Entry 2II3 (X-ray diffraction, 2.17 A resolution); this record covers chains A and F of the 8 polymer chains in the assembly.

[Chain A (and F)]
Protein: Lipoamide acyltransferase component of branched-chain alpha-keto acid dehydrogenase complex
Organism: Bos taurus
Notes: EC 2.3.1.168; fragment: core (catalytic) domain; chain F of this document is another copy of the same molecule, construct and numbering; everything in this record applies to it too
UniProt: P11181 (ODB2_BOVIN); residues 162-421 here correspond to UniProt positions 223-482 (UniProt number = residue number + 61)
Sequence (262 residues; each row starts with the number of its first residue):
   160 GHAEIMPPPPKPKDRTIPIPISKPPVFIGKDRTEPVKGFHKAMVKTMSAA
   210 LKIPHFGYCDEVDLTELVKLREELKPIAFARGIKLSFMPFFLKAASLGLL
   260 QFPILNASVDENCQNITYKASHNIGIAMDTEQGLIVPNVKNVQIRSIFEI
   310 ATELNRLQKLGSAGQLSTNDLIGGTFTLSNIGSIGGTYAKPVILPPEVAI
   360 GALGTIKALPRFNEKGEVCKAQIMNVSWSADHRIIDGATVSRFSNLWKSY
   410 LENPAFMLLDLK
Not modelled in the structure: 160-187
Construct notes: cloning artifact (160-161)
Small-molecule neighbours: oxidized coenzyme A (CAO): Arg230, Lys234, Ser245, Phe246, Met247, Ile285, Ala286, Met287, Asp288, Leu293, Gln317, Ser338, Asn339, Ile340, Gly341, Ser342, Gly363, Thr364, Ile365, Met383
Curated features (UniProtKB/Swiss-Prot):
  - active site: His391, Asp395
  - binding site (CoA): Arg230, Ser245, Asp288, Gln317, Ser338, Asn339, Ser342, Gly363, Ile365
  - modified residue: Lys182 (N6-acetyllysine), Lys189 (N6-acetyllysine), Lys200 (N6-succinyllysine), Lys228 (N6-acetyllysine), Lys234 (N6-acetyllysine), Lys243 (N6-acetyllysine), Lys374 (N6-acetyllysine), Lys379 (N6-acetyllysine)
What the authors report for this chain:
  - disease-associated variants - R230G: decreased catalytic activity
  - catalytic residues: Ser338, His391 (citing earlier work)
  - mutagenesis - H391A: abolished catalytic activity
  - mutagenesis - L293A (Kd=6 uM), H391A (Kd=12 uM): increased binding to dihydrolipoamide
  - mutagenesis - D288A: abolished binding to Dihydrolipoamide
  - mutagenesis - L293A: decreased catalytic activity

[Interface between chain A and chain F]
Residue-residue contacts (51; chain A residue first):
  Leu229(A) - Ala414(F)  hydrophobic
  Leu229(A) - Leu417(F)  hydrophobic
  Leu233(A) - Ala414(F)
  Leu233(A) - Phe415(F)  hydrophobic
  Leu233(A) - Leu418(F)  hydrophobic
  Arg240(A) - Leu418(F)
  Arg240(A) - Asp419(F)  salt bridge
  Lys252(A) - Lys421(F)  hydrogen bond (side chain-backbone)
  Gln302(A) - Lys421(F)
  Ile303(A) - Lys421(F)
  Arg304(A) - Lys421(F)
  Ser305(A) - Leu418(F)
  Ser305(A) - Asp419(F)
  Ser305(A) - Leu420(F)
  Ser305(A) - Lys421(F)
  Ile306(A) - Leu417(F)
  Ile306(A) - Leu418(F)
  Phe307(A) - Leu418(F)  hydrogen bond (backbone-backbone)
  Phe307(A) - Asp419(F)
  Glu308(A) - Lys421(F)  salt bridge
  Pro413(A) - Leu417(F)
  Ala414(A) - Leu229(F)  hydrophobic
  Ala414(A) - Leu233(F)
  Phe415(A) - Glu232(F)
  Phe415(A) - Leu233(F)  hydrophobic
  Phe415(A) - Ile236(F)  hydrophobic
  Met416(A) - Leu417(F)  hydrophobic
  Leu417(A) - Leu229(F)  hydrophobic
  Leu417(A) - Pro413(F)
  Leu417(A) - Met416(F)  hydrophobic
  Leu417(A) - Leu417(F)
  Leu417(A) - Leu420(F)  hydrophobic
  Leu418(A) - Leu233(F)  hydrophobic
  Leu418(A) - Ile236(F)  hydrophobic
  Leu418(A) - Arg240(F)
  Leu418(A) - Ser305(F)
  Leu418(A) - Ile306(F)
  Leu418(A) - Phe307(F)  hydrogen bond (backbone-backbone)
  Asp419(A) - Arg240(F)  salt bridge
  Asp419(A) - Ser305(F)
  Asp419(A) - Phe307(F)
  Leu420(A) - Ser305(F)
  Leu420(A) - Leu420(F)  hydrophobic
  Leu420(A) - Lys421(F)
  Lys421(A) - Lys252(F)  hydrogen bond (backbone-side chain)
  Lys421(A) - Gln302(F)
  Lys421(A) - Ile303(F)
  Lys421(A) - Ser305(F)
  Lys421(A) - Glu308(F)  salt bridge
  Lys421(A) - Leu420(F)
  Lys421(A) - Lys421(F)  hydrogen bond (backbone-backbone)
Interface residues without a listed pair, chain A (23 interface residues in all): Glu232, Ile236, Leu244
Interface residues without a listed pair, chain F (22 interface residues in all): Arg304
Interface features reported in the paper:
  - residue pairs: Lys252(A)-Lys421(F) (hydrogen bond)

[Overview]
23 residues of chain A and 22 residues of chain F are in contact, with 5 hydrogen bonds and 4 salt bridges.
Polar contacts include Arg240(A)-Asp419(F), Glu308(A)-Lys421(F) and Lys252(A)-Lys421(F). The paper describes a
hydrogen bond between Lys252(A) and Lys421(F). The paper reports catalytic residues Ser338(A) and His391(A);
R230G and L293A of chain A reduce catalytic activity; 4 substitutions were tested in all.
Both chains are Lipoamide acyltransferase component of branched-chain alpha-keto acid dehydrogenase complex
(Bos taurus). Entry 2II3 (Crystal structure of a cubic core of the dihydrolipoamide acyltransferase (E2b)
component in the branched-chain alpha-ketoacid ...) was determined by X-ray diffraction, deposited together
with 2IHW, 2II4 and 2II5.
